Entry 6P8N (X-ray diffraction, 3.20 A resolution); this record covers chains C and H of the 3 polymer chains in the assembly.

== Chain C ==
Protein: Env outer domain eOD-GT8
Organism: Human immunodeficiency virus 1
Sequence (183 residues; row label = number of the first residue in the row):
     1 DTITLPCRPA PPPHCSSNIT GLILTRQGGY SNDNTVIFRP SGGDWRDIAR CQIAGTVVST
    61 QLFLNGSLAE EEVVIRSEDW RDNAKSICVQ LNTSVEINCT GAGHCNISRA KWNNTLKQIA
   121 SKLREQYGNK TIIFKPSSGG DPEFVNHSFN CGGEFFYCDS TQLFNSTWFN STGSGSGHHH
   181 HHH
Unresolved in the structure: 1-2, 170-183
Cystine bridges: Cys7-Cys158, Cys15-Cys151, Cys51-Cys88, Cys99-Cys105
Covalent attachments: N-acetylglucosamine (NAG) linked to Asn65

== Chain H ==
Protein: P-p1f1 Heavy Chain
Organism: Mus musculus
Sequence (226 residues; each row starts with the number of its first residue; a row labelled like 82A-82C holds insertion residues (82A, then the next letters in order)):
     1 QVQLVQSGAE VKKPGASVKV SCKASGYTFT GYYMNWVRQA PGQGLEWMGW IN
   52A P
    53 NSGGTNYAQK FQGRVTMTRD TSISTAYMEL
82A-82C SRL
    83 RSDDTAVYYC ARGKNSDY
100A-100D NWDF
   101 QHWGQGTLVT VSSASTKGPS VFPLAPSSKS TSGGTAALGC LVKDYFPEPV TVSWNSGALT
   161 SGVHTFPAVL QSSGLYSLSS VVTVPSSSLG TQTYICNVNH KPSNTKVDKR VEPKSCDK
Unresolved in the structure: 131-132, 216-218
Cystine bridges: Cys22-Cys92, Cys140-Cys196

== Interface between chain C and chain H ==
Pairs across the interface (42):
  Arg26(C) with Asn58(H), hydrogen bond (backbone-side chain)
  Gln27(C) with Asn58(H); Tyr59(H); Gln64(H), hydrogen bond
  Gly28(C) with Trp47(H); Asn58(H), hydrogen bond (backbone-side chain); Tyr59(H); Ala60(H); Gln61(H), hydrogen bond (backbone-backbone)
  Gly29(C) with Trp47(H); Ala60(H); Gln61(H)
  Arg39(C) with Gln64(H)
  Gly42(C) with Asn52(H); Ser54(H), hydrogen bond (backbone-side chain); Gly56(H)
  Gly43(C) with Tyr33(H); Ser54(H), hydrogen bond (backbone-side chain)
  Asp44(C) with Tyr33(H); Asn52(H); Asn53(H); Ser54(H)
  Asp82(C) with Tyr100(H); Trp100B(H), hydrogen bond
  Asn83(C) with Trp50(H), hydrogen bond; Asn58(H); Trp100B(H)
  Ala84(C) with Trp50(H); Trp100B(H)
  Lys85(C) with Asp99(H), hydrogen bond (side chain-backbone)
  Ser138(C) with Thr57(H), hydrogen bond; Tyr59(H); Gln64(H)
  Gly139(C) with Gly55(H); Gly56(H); Thr57(H)
  Gly140(C) with Ser54(H); Gly55(H)
  Asp141(C) with Asn53(H); Ser54(H), hydrogen bond (backbone-backbone); Arg71(H), salt bridge
  Phe144(C) with Ser54(H)
Interface residues without a listed pair, chain C (18 interface residues in all): Ser31
The authors on this interface:
  - epitope / paratope residues, chain H: Asn58(H), Arg71(H)

== Summary ==
Chain C and chain H each contribute 18 residues to their interface; the contacts include 11 hydrogen bonds and
1 salt bridge. Among the polar pairs are Asp141(C)-Arg71(H), Arg26(C)-Asn58(H) and Gln27(C)-Gln64(H).
Covalently linked N-acetylglucosamine: at Asn65(C). The paper reports epitope/paratope residues Asn58(H) and
Arg71(H).
Chain C is Env outer domain eOD-GT8 (Human immunodeficiency virus 1) and chain H is P-p1f1 Heavy Chain (Mus
musculus); the structure, Crystal Structure of Antibody P-p1f1 in Complex with eOD-GT8, was determined by
X-ray diffraction together with 6P8M from the same study.
